PDB entry 6S48 | X-ray diffraction, 1.90 A resolution | chains A and E of the 9 polymer chains in the assembly

Chain A:
Name: Type II site-specific deoxyribonuclease
Source organism: Nostoc sp. PCC 7120
Reference sequence: Q8YYB7 (Q8YYB7_NOSS1); residue numbers follow UniProt; this construct covers 3-230
Chain sequence (238 residues; numbered 1 to 238; the number before each row is that of its first residue):
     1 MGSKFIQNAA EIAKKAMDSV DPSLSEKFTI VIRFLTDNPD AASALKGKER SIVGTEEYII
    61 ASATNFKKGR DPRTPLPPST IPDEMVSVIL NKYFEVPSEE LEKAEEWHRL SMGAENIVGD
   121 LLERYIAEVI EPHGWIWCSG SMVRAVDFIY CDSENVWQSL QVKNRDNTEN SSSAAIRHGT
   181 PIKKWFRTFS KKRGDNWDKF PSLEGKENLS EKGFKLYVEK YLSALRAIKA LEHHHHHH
Unresolved in the structure: 1-3
Construct notes: initiating methionine (1); expression tag (2, 231-238)
Glycans and other covalent adducts: beta-mercaptoethanol (BME) linked to Cys151
Ion coordination: Ca2+ site 1: Asp147, Gln161, Val162 (shared with 1 residue of chain C; 1 residue of chain I); Ca2+ site 2: Asp147 (shared with 2 residues of chain C; 1 residue of chain H; 1 residue of chain I)
From the paper describing this entry:
  - Ca2+ coordination: Asp147, Gln161
  - catalytic residues: Glu123, Asp147, Gln161, Lys163
  - specificity-determining residues: Met112, Glu115, Asn116, Asn170, Ser171
  - binding site for the 11-nt DNA strand: Asn116, Asn167, Thr168, Asn170, Ser171
  - Ca2+ coordination through a water molecule: Met112, Glu115
  - mutagenesis - E115Q: unchanged binding to cognate GGWCC substrate
  - mutagenesis - M112L, E115A: decreased catalytic activity
  - mutagenesis - H108A/M112L/E115Q, M112L/E115Q: abolished catalytic activity on RNA/DNA hybrids

Chain E:
Molecule: 7-nt DNA strand
Sequence (7 nucleotides; row label = number of the first residue in the row):
     5 GACCATC
Ion coordination: Ca2+ site 1: DG5 (shared with 3 residues of chain B; 1 residue of chain G)

Chain A / chain E interface:
Pairs across the interface (17):
  Lys46(A) - DT10(E)  hydrogen bond to the base
  Lys46(A) - DC11(E)  sugar contact
  Lys68(A) - DC11(E)  salt bridge to the phosphate
  Arg73(A) - DA9(E)  hydrogen bond to the phosphate
  Arg73(A) - DT10(E)  salt bridge to the phosphate
  Pro75(A) - DA9(E)  phosphate contact
  Leu76(A) - DA9(E)  phosphate contact
  Pro78(A) - DC8(E)  phosphate contact
  Pro78(A) - DA9(E)  phosphate contact
  Thr80(A) - DC8(E)  hydrogen bond to the phosphate
  Thr80(A) - DA9(E)  phosphate contact
  Met112(A) - DC7(E)  phosphate contact
  Met112(A) - DC8(E)  sugar contact
  Asn116(A) - DC8(E)  hydrogen bond to the sugar
  Asn116(A) - DA9(E)  sugar contact
  Asn170(A) - DG5(E)  hydrogen bond to the base
  Asn170(A) - DA6(E)  base contact
Other interface residues (no listed pair), chain A (11 interface residues in all): Pro77

Overview:
11 residues of chain A face 7 of chain E across their interface, with 5 hydrogen bonds and 2 salt bridges.
Among the polar pairs are Lys46(A)-DT10(E), Asn170(A)-DG5(E) and Asn116(A)-DC8(E). The paper reports catalytic
residues Glu123(A), Asp147(A) and Gln161(A) among others; M112L and E115A of chain A reduce catalytic
activity; 5 substitutions were tested in all.
Here chain A is Type II site-specific deoxyribonuclease (Nostoc sp. PCC 7120) and chain E is a 7-nt DNA
strand. Entry 6S48 (AvaII RESTRICTION ENDONUCLEASE IN COMPLEX WITH PARTIALLY CLEAVED dsDNA) was determined by
X-ray diffraction.
